1ACY - chains L and H of the 3 polymer chains in the assembly; structure by X-ray diffraction, 3.00 A resolution.

Chain L:
Molecule: IGG1-kappa 59.1 fab (light chain)
From: Mus musculus
Notes: antibody fragment or engineered binder
Sequence (215 residues; numbered 1 to 211 plus 4 insertion-coded residues; the number before each row is that of its first residue; a row labelled like 27A-27D holds insertion residues (27A, then the next letters in order)):
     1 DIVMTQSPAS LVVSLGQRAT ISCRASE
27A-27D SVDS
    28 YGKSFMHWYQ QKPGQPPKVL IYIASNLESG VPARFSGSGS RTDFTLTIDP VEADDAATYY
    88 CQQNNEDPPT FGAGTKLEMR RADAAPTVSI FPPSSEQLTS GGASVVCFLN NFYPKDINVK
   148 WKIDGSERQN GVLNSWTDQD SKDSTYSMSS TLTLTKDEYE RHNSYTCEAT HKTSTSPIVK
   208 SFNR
Cystine bridges: Cys23-Cys88, Cys134-Cys194

Chain H:
Molecule: IGG1-kappa 59.1 fab (heavy chain)
From: Mus musculus
UniProtKB: P01869 (IGH1M_MOUSE); the construct has insertions or renumbered stretches relative to UniProt, so the offset changes along the chain: 114-130 = UniProt 1-17; 133-154 = UniProt 18-39; 162-169 = UniProt 42-49; 171-180 = UniProt 50-59; 4 more segments
Sequence (221 residues; row label = number of the first residue in the row; note: 13 numbers in that range are skipped by the numbering (no residue carries them; nothing is unmodelled there); a row labelled like 35A-35B holds insertion residues (35A, then the next letters in order)):
     1 QVKLQESGPA VIKPSQSLSL TCIVSGFSIT RTNYC
35A-35B WH
    36 WIRQAPGKGL EWMGRICYEG SIYYSPSIKS RSTISRDTSL NKFFIQL
82A-82C ISV
    83 TNEDTAMYYC SRENHMYE
100A-100C TYF
   101 DVWGQGTTVT VSSAKTTPPS VYPLAPGSAA
   133 QTNSMVTLGC LVKGYFPEPV TV
   156 TW
   162 NSGSLSSG
   171 VHTFPAVLQS
   183 DLYTLSSSVT VPSS
   198 PRP
   202 SETVT
   208 CNVAHPASST KVDKKIVPR
Swiss-Prot annotation at these positions:
  - region: Val224 to Arg226 (Hinge)
Cystine bridges: Cys22-Cys92, Cys35-Cys52, Cys142-Cys208

How chain L and chain H interact:
Residue-residue contacts (63):
  Phe32(L) with Thr100A(H)
  His34(L) with Glu100(H); Thr100A(H), hydrogen bond (side chain-backbone); Tyr100B(H)
  Tyr36(L) with Tyr100B(H); Phe100C(H), hydrogen bond (side chain-backbone); Trp103(H), hydrophobic
  Gln38(L) with Gln39(H), hydrogen bond; Tyr91(H)
  Pro43(L) with Trp103(H), hydrophobic
  Pro44(L) with Leu45(H), hydrophobic; Trp103(H)
  Val46(L) with Tyr100B(H), hydrophobic; Phe100C(H)
  Tyr49(L) with Tyr100B(H), hydrophobic
  Ile50(L) with Glu100(H)
  Glu55(L) with Tyr100B(H), hydrogen bond
  Tyr87(L) with Gln39(H); Lys43(H); Gly44(H); Leu45(H), hydrophobic
  Gln89(L) with Phe100C(H)
  Asn91(L) with Glu95(H), hydrogen bond; Thr100A(H), hydrogen bond (side chain-backbone)
  Asp94(L) with Arg50(H), salt bridge; Tyr58(H)
  Pro95(L) with Trp47(H), hydrophobic; Tyr58(H), hydrophobic
  Pro96(L) with Trp47(H), hydrophobic
  Phe98(L) with Leu45(H), hydrophobic
  Ser116(L) with Thr139(H)
  Phe118(L) with Leu124(H); Ala125(H); Pro126(H); Thr139(H); Leu140(H), hydrophobic
  Pro119(L) with Ala125(H); Gly127(H); Arg226(H)
  Pro120(L) with Arg226(H), hydrogen bond (backbone-side chain)
  Ser121(L) with Tyr122(H); Pro123(H)
  Glu123(L) with Tyr122(H); Lys221(H), salt bridge
  Gln124(L) with Tyr122(H)
  Ser131(L) with Lys145(H)
  Phe135(L) with Thr139(H); Phe174(H), hydrophobic; Ser189(H); Ser190(H)
  Asn137(L) with His172(H), hydrogen bond; Ser190(H)
  Asn138(L) with His172(H)
  Leu160(L) with Val177(H), hydrophobic; Gln179(H)
  Ser162(L) with Phe174(H); Pro175(H), hydrogen bond (side chain-backbone)
  Trp163(L) with Pro175(H)
  Ser174(L) with His172(H)
  Met175(L) with Phe174(H)
  Ser176(L) with Phe174(H); Ser188(H), hydrogen bond
  Thr180(L) with Lys145(H)
Other interface residues (no listed pair), chain L (39 interface residues in all): Gln42, Val133, Asn161, Thr164
Other interface residues (no listed pair), chain H (43 interface residues in all): Ile37, Tyr99, Asp101, Gly104, Gln105, Gly141, Leu143, Thr173, Leu178, Thr186

Overview:
39 residues of chain L face 43 of chain H across their interface; the contacts include 10 hydrogen bonds and 2
salt bridges. Polar pairs include Asp94(L)-Arg50(H), Glu123(L)-Lys221(H) and His34(L)-Thr100A(H).
Here chain L is IGG1-kappa 59.1 fab (light chain) and chain H is IGG1-kappa 59.1 fab (heavy chain), both from
Mus musculus. Entry 1ACY (Crystal structure of the principal neutralizing site of HIV-1) was determined by
X-ray diffraction.
